PDB entry 8RT5 | electron microscopy, 2.69 A resolution | chains Q and T of the 32 polymer chains in the assembly

== Chain Q (and T) ==
Name: TrwF protein
From: Escherichia coli
Notes: chain T of this document is another copy of the same molecule, construct and numbering; everything in this record applies to it too
Reference sequence: O50336 (O50336_ECOLX); residue numbers follow UniProt; this construct covers 1-266
Chain sequence (266 residues; each row starts with the number of its first residue):
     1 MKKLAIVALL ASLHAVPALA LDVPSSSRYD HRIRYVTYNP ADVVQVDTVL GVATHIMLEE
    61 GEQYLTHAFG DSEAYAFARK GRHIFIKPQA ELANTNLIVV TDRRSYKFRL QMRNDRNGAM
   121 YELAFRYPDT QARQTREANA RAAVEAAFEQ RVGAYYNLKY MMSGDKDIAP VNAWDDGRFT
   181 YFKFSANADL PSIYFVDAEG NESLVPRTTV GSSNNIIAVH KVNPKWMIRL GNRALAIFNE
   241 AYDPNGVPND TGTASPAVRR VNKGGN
Not modelled in the structure: 1-20, 136-266
Sequence notes: conflict D71 (Ile in O50336), S72 (Pro in O50336), E73 (Lys in O50336), A74 (Pro in O50336), Y75 (Met in O50336), A76 (Pro in O50336), F77 (Leu in O50336), A78 (Pro in O50336), R79 (Gly in O50336), K80 (Arg in O50336), G81 (Ala in O50336), R82 (Gly in O50336), H83 (Ile in O50336), I84 (Phe in O50336), F85 (Leu in O50336), I86 (Ser in O50336), K87 (Ser in O50336), P88 (Arg in O50336), Q89 (Thr in O50336)

== Interface between chain Q and chain T ==
Residue-residue contacts (39; chain Q residue first):
  S27(Q) with A41(T), hydrogen bond (side chain-backbone)
  Y29(Q) with L21(T); N39(T); A41(T); D42(T)
  D30(Q) with L21(T), hydrogen bond (side chain-backbone); A41(T); D42(T)
  R32(Q) with V43(T); R109(T)
  I33(Q) with A41(T); K107(T)
  Y35(Q) with A41(T)
  G51(Q) with G70(T); T95(T), hydrogen bond (backbone-side chain); N96(T)
  V52(Q) with G70(T); N96(T)
  A53(Q) with F69(T); G70(T); N96(T), hydrogen bond (backbone-side chain); I98(T)
  H55(Q) with I98(T); V100(T)
  K80(Q) with L65(T); T66(T)
  F85(Q) with T66(T); A68(T), hydrophobic; I98(T), hydrophobic; V100(T), hydrophobic
  K87(Q) with G70(T)
  R116(Q) with N94(T), hydrogen bond (side chain-backbone)
  Y121(Q) with V43(T), hydrophobic; N96(T); I98(T); F108(T); R109(T)
  E122(Q) with S105(T), hydrogen bond; K107(T), salt bridge
Other interface residues (no listed pair), chain Q (17 interface residues in all): H83
Other interface residues (no listed pair), chain T (21 interface residues in all): P40, D71

== Overview ==
Chain Q and chain T form an interface of 17 and 21 residues respectively; the contacts include 6 hydrogen
bonds and 1 salt bridge. Polar pairs include E122(Q)-K107(T), S27(Q)-A41(T) and D30(Q)-L21(T).
Both chains are TrwF protein (Escherichia coli). Entry 8RT5 (I-layer structure (TrwF/VirB9CTD, TrwE/VirB10CTD)
of the outer membrane core complex from the fully-assembled R388 type IV ...) was determined by electron
microscopy together with 8RT4, 8RT6, 8RT7, 8RT8, 8RT9, 8RTA, 8RTB and 8RTD from the same study.
